6QQL - chain A; structure by X-ray diffraction, 2.81 A resolution.

# Chain A
Molecule: Glutamine cyclotransferase
From: Porphyromonas gingivalis W83
UniProt: Q7MT37 (Q7MT37_PORGI); residues 21-333 here = UniProt positions 21-333
Amino-acid sequence (317 residues; numbered 17 to 333; the number before each row is that of its first residue):
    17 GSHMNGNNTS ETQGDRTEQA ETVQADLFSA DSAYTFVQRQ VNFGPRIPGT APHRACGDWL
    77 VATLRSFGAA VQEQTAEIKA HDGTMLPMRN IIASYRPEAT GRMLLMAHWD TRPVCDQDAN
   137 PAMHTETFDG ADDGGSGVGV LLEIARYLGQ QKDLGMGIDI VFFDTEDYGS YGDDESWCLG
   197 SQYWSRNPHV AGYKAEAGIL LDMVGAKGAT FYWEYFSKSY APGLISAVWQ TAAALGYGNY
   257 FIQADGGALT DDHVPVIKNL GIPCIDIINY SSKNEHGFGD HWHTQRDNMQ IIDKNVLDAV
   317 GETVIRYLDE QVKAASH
Unresolved in the structure: 17-40, 330-333
Construct notes: expression tag (17-20)
Metal / ion sites: Zn2+: Asp149, Asp183, His299
What the authors report for this chain:
  - Zn2+ coordination: Asp149, Asp183, His299
  - binding site for Zn2+: Trp298 (proposed by the authors, not directly observed)

# Summary
Asp149, Asp183 and His299 form the Zn2+ site. From the paper: a binding site for Zn2+ at Trp298; Zn2+
coordination by Asp149, Asp183 and His299.
Chain A is Glutamine cyclotransferase (Porphyromonas gingivalis W83); the structure, Crystal structure of
Porphyromonas gingivalis glutaminyl cyclase, was determined by X-ray diffraction (same publication as 6QRO).
